PDB entry 3H6H | X-ray diffraction, 2.90 A resolution | chains A and B

[Chain A (and B)]
Protein: Glutamate receptor, ionotropic kainate 2
From: Rattus norvegicus
Notes: chain B of this document is another copy of the same molecule, construct and numbering; everything in this record applies to it too
Reference sequence: P42260 (GRIK2_RAT); residues 1-389 here correspond to UniProt positions 32-420 (UniProt number = residue number + 31)
Chain sequence (395 residues; each row starts with the number of its first residue):
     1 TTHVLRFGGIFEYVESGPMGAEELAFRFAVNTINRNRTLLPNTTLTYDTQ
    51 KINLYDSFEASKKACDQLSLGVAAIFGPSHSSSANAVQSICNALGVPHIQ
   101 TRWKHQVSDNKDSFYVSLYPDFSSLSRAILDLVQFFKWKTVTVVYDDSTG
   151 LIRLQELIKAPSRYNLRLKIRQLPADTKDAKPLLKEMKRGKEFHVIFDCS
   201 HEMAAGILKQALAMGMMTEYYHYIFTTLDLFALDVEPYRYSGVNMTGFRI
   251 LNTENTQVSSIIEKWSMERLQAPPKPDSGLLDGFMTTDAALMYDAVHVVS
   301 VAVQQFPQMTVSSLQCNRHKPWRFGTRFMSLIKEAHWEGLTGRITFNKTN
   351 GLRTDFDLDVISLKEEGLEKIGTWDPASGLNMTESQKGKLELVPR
Unresolved in the structure: 1, 385-395 (chain B: 271-275, 385-395)
Sequence notes: expression tag (390-395)
Curated features (UniProtKB/Swiss-Prot):
  - glycosylation (N-linked (GlcNAc...) asparagine): N36, N42, N244, N347, N381
Disulfides: C65-C316
Glycans and other covalent adducts: N-acetylglucosamine (NAG) linked to N36, N244, N347, N381
Reported in the primary citation:
  - self-association interface (contacts with another copy of this molecule); pairs are residue here / residue on that copy: L151-L151, I170-I158

[Chain A / chain B interface]
Contacting residue pairs (62):
  Y55(A) - D109(B)
  Y55(A) - N110(B)
  Y55(A) - K111(B)
  D56(A) - S89(B)  hydrogen bond
  S57(A) - N85(B)
  S57(A) - A86(B)
  S57(A) - S89(B)  hydrogen bond (backbone-side chain)
  F58(A) - S89(B)  hydrogen bond (backbone-side chain)
  F58(A) - I90(B)  hydrophobic
  F58(A) - A93(B)  hydrophobic
  F58(A) - L94(B)  hydrophobic
  F58(A) - C316(B)
  F58(A) - H319(B)
  K62(A) - C316(B)  hydrogen bond (side chain-backbone)
  K62(A) - N317(B)
  K62(A) - H319(B)
  H80(A) - V107(B)
  H80(A) - D109(B)  salt bridge
  N85(A) - S57(B)
  A86(A) - S57(B)
  S89(A) - D56(B)  hydrogen bond
  S89(A) - S57(B)  hydrogen bond (side chain-backbone)
  S89(A) - F58(B)  hydrogen bond (side chain-backbone)
  I90(A) - F58(B)  hydrophobic
  A93(A) - F58(B)  hydrophobic
  L94(A) - F58(B)  hydrophobic
  H105(A) - S148(B)  hydrogen bond
  V107(A) - H80(B)
  D109(A) - Y55(B)
  D109(A) - H80(B)  salt bridge
  N110(A) - Y55(B)
  K111(A) - Y55(B)
  Y145(A) - Q155(B)  hydrogen bond
  Y145(A) - K159(B)
  S148(A) - H105(B)  hydrogen bond
  S148(A) - I152(B)
  S148(A) - Q155(B)
  T149(A) - I152(B)
  L151(A) - L151(B)
  L151(A) - Q155(B)
  I152(A) - S148(B)
  I152(A) - T149(B)
  I152(A) - I152(B)  hydrophobic
  Q155(A) - Y145(B)  hydrogen bond
  Q155(A) - S148(B)
  Q155(A) - L151(B)
  I158(A) - I170(B)  hydrophobic
  K159(A) - Y145(B)
  K159(A) - I170(B)
  K159(A) - Q172(B)  hydrogen bond
  S162(A) - K169(B)
  S162(A) - I170(B)
  K169(A) - S162(B)
  I170(A) - I158(B)  hydrophobic
  I170(A) - K159(B)
  I170(A) - S162(B)
  R171(A) - S162(B)
  Q172(A) - K159(B)  hydrogen bond
  C316(A) - F58(B)
  C316(A) - K62(B)
  H319(A) - F58(B)
  H319(A) - K62(B)
Other interface residues (no listed pair), chain A (35 interface residues in all): S82, P161, N317
Other interface residues (no listed pair), chain B (35 interface residues in all): S82, P161, R171

[Overview]
Chain A and chain B each contribute 35 residues to their interface, with 13 hydrogen bonds and 2 salt bridges.
Polar contacts include H80(A)-D109(B), D56(A)-S89(B) and S57(A)-S89(B). From the paper: a self-association
interface involving L151(A) and I170(A).
Both chains are Glutamate receptor, ionotropic kainate 2 (Rattus norvegicus). Entry 3H6H (Crystal structure of
the GluR6 amino terminal domain dimer assembly MPD form) was determined by X-ray diffraction, deposited
together with 3H6G.
